7EBX - chain A; structure by X-ray diffraction, 2.89 A resolution.

Chain A:
Name: juvenile hormone acid methyltransferase
Source organism: Bombyx mori
Sequence (267 residues; each row starts with the number of its first residue):
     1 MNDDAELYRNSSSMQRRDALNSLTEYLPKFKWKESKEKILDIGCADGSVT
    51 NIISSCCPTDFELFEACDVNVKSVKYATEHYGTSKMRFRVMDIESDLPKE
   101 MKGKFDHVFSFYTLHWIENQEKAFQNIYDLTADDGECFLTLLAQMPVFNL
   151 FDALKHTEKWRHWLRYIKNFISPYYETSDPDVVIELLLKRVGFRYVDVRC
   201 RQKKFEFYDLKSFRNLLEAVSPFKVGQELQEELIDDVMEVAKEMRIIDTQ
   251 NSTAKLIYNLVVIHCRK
Not modelled in the structure: 1-11
Disulfides: C137-C265
Small-molecule neighbours: S-adenosylhomocysteine (SAH): Q15, I42, G43, C44, A45, V49, D68, V69, N70, M91, D92, I93, E94, F111, Y112, T113, W116, I117
What the authors report for this chain:
  - binding site for S-adenosylhomocysteine: G43, V69, D92, I93, F111, T113, W116, I117
  - conformationally variable residues (loop rearrangement): T113 to I117, I167 to Y175

In short:
Chain A binds S-adenosylhomocysteine. The paper reports a binding site for S-adenosylhomocysteine at G43, V69
and D92 among others; conformational variability at T113 and I167.
Chain A is juvenile hormone acid methyltransferase (Bombyx mori); the structure, Crystal structure of juvenile
hormone acid methyltransferase JHAMT in complex with S-adenosyl-L-homocysteine, was determined by X-ray
diffraction, deposited together with 7EBS and 7EC0.
